6SH3 - chains C and D of the 7 polymer chains in the assembly; structure by electron microscopy, 3.40 A resolution.

Chain C (and D):
Name: Mitochondrial chaperone BCS1
Organism: Saccharomyces cerevisiae
Notes: chain D of this document is another copy of the same molecule, construct and numbering; everything in this record applies to it too
Reference sequence: P32839 (BCS1_YEAST); numbering as in UniProt (aligned over 1-456)
Amino-acid sequence (456 residues; each row starts with the number of its first residue):
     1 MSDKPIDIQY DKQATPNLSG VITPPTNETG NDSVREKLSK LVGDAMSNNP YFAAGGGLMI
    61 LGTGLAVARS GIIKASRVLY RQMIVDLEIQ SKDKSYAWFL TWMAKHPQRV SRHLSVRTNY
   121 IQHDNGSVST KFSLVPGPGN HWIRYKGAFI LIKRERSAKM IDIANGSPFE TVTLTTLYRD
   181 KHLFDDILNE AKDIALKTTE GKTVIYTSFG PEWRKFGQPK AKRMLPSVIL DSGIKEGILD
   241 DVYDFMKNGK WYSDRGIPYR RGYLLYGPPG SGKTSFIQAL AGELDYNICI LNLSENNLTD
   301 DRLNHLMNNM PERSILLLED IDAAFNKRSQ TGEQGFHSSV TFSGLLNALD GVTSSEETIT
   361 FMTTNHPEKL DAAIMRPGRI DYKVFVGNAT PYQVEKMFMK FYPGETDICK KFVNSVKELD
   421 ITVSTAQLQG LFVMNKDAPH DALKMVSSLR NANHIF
Unresolved in the structure: 1-48, 294-298, 325-340, 369-372, 450-456
Small-molecule neighbours: ADP (adenosine-5'-diphosphate): R223, S227, V228, I229, L230, P268, P269, G270, S271, G272, K273, T274, S275, K400, T425, A426, Q429

Interface between chain C and chain D:
Pairs across the interface (82; chain C residue first):
  N49(C) - P50(D)
  N49(C) - Y51(D)
  N49(C) - A54(D)
  F52(C) - Y51(D)
  F52(C) - F52(D)  hydrophobic
  F52(C) - L58(D)
  G55(C) - L58(D)
  G56(C) - L58(D)
  R81(C) - R112(D)
  Q82(C) - R112(D)  hydrogen bond
  M83(C) - R112(D)
  I84(C) - R112(D)
  V85(C) - R112(D)
  D86(C) - R112(D)  hydrogen bond (backbone-backbone)
  D86(C) - H113(D)  salt bridge
  D86(C) - L114(D)  hydrogen bond (backbone-backbone)
  L87(C) - L114(D)
  L87(C) - V116(D)  hydrophobic
  E88(C) - L114(D)  hydrogen bond (backbone-backbone)
  E88(C) - S115(D)
  E88(C) - V116(D)  hydrogen bond (backbone-backbone)
  I89(C) - V116(D)  hydrophobic
  Q90(C) - R156(D)  hydrogen bond
  Q90(C) - S167(D)
  K92(C) - N165(D)
  K92(C) - S167(D)
  D93(C) - V116(D)
  D93(C) - R117(D)
  K94(C) - Y120(D)
  S95(C) - T118(D)
  W98(C) - Y120(D)  hydrophobic
  W98(C) - T130(D)
  K159(C) - A158(D)
  K159(C) - K159(D)
  M160(C) - S157(D)
  M160(C) - A158(D)
  M160(C) - K159(D)
  M160(C) - M160(D)
  M160(C) - I161(D)  hydrophobic
  M160(C) - P168(D)  hydrophobic
  I161(C) - I161(D)
  D162(C) - G166(D)
  F169(C) - P168(D)
  Y178(C) - R112(D)
  D185(C) - F132(D)
  D185(C) - L134(D)
  L188(C) - V116(D)  hydrophobic
  L188(C) - F132(D)  hydrophobic
  N189(C) - F132(D)
  K192(C) - T130(D)
  L196(C) - V128(D)  hydrophobic
  T199(C) - G126(D)  hydrogen bond (side chain-backbone)
  T199(C) - V128(D)
  G201(C) - G126(D)
  G201(C) - S127(D)
  K202(C) - N125(D)
  V204(C) - N125(D)
  Y206(C) - D124(D)
  W251(C) - K436(D)
  W251(C) - D437(D)
  Y252(C) - K436(D)
  S253(C) - S227(D)
  D254(C) - S227(D)
  D254(C) - K400(D)
  R255(C) - K400(D)  hydrogen bond (backbone-side chain)
  R255(C) - F401(D)  hydrogen bond (side chain-backbone)
  R255(C) - Q429(D)  hydrogen bond (backbone-side chain)
  G256(C) - R223(D)  hydrogen bond (backbone-side chain)
  G256(C) - S227(D)
  G256(C) - Q429(D)  hydrogen bond (backbone-side chain)
  I257(C) - Q429(D)
  I257(C) - V433(D)  hydrophobic
  D285(C) - S127(D)
  N287(C) - N125(D)  hydrogen bond
  N308(C) - Q218(D)
  M310(C) - Q218(D)  hydrogen bond (backbone-side chain)
  R313(C) - H123(D)  hydrogen bond
  T353(C) - K220(D)
  S354(C) - Q218(D)
  S355(C) - K202(D)
  S355(C) - P219(D)
  R376(C) - M434(D)
Also at the interface, not in a pair above, chain C (60 interface residues in all): Y51, T171, K181, F184, E200, K215, R261, Y286, P377
Also at the interface, not in a pair above, chain D (50 interface residues in all): Q122, S129, P138, E170, F216

In short:
Chain C and chain D form an interface of 60 and 50 residues respectively; the contacts include 15 hydrogen
bonds and 1 salt bridge. Among the polar pairs are D86(C)-H113(D), Q82(C)-R112(D) and Q90(C)-R156(D). Chain C
binds ADP.
Both chains are Mitochondrial chaperone BCS1 (Saccharomyces cerevisiae). Entry 6SH3 (Structure of the ADP
state of the heptameric Bcs1 AAA-ATPase) was determined by electron microscopy together with 6SH4 and 6SH5
from the same study.
